Entry 8UZ2 (electron microscopy, 3.18 A resolution); this record covers chains A and H of the 9 polymer chains in the assembly.

[Chain A]
Name: Acetyl-coenzyme A carboxylase carboxyl transferase subunit alpha
Source organism: Escherichia coli
Notes: EC 2.1.3.15
UniProt: P0ABD5 (ACCA_ECOLI); numbering as in UniProt (aligned over 4-319)
Sequence (316 residues; numbered 4 to 319; the number before each row is that of its first residue):
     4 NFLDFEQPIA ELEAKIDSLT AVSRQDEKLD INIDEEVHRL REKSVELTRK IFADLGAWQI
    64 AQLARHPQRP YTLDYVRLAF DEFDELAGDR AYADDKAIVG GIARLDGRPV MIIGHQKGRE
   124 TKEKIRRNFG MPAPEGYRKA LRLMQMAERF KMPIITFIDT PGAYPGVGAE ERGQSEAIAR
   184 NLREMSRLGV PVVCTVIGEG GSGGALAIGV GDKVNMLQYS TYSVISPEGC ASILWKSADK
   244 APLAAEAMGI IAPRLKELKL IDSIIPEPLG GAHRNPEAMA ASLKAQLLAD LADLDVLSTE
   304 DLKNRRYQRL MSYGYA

[Chain H]
Name: Acetyl-coenzyme A carboxylase carboxyl transferase subunit beta
Source organism: Escherichia coli
Notes: EC 2.1.3.15
UniProt: P0A9Q5 (ACCD_ECOLI); numbering as in UniProt (aligned over 2-285)
Sequence (284 residues; row label = number of the first residue in the row):
     2 SWIERIKSNI TPTRKASIPE GVWTKCDSCG QVLYRAELER NLEVCPKCDH HMRMTARNRL
    62 HSLLDEGSLV ELGSELEPKD VLKFRDSKKY KDRLASAQKE TGEKDALVVM KGTLYGMPVV
   122 AAAFEFAFMG GSMGSVVGAR FVRAVEQALE DNCPLICFSA SGGARMQEAL MSLMQMAKTS
   182 AALAKMQERG LPYISVLTDP TMGGVSASFA MLGDLNIAEP KALIGFAGPR VIEQTVREKL
   242 PPGFQRSEFL IEKGAIDMIV RRPEMRLKLA SILAKLMNLP APNP
Not modelled in the structure: 2-22

[Chain A / chain H interface]
Contacting residue pairs - 91 pairs, chain A then chain H:
  A166(A) - F227(H)  hydrophobic
  P168(A) - A228(H)  hydrophobic
  P168(A) - I233(H)
  P168(A) - T236(H)
  G169(A) - V237(H)
  V170(A) - I233(H)  hydrophobic
  V170(A) - V237(H)
  V170(A) - L241(H)  hydrophobic
  V170(A) - P242(H)
  V170(A) - F245(H)  hydrophobic
  E173(A) - G226(H)
  E173(A) - F227(H)  hydrogen bond (side chain-backbone)
  E173(A) - A228(H)
  E173(A) - F245(H)
  E173(A) - Q246(H)
  E174(A) - F250(H)
  E174(A) - K254(H)
  Q177(A) - F227(H)
  S178(A) - S207(H)  hydrogen bond
  S178(A) - A208(H)
  S178(A) - M212(H)
  S178(A) - G226(H)
  S178(A) - F227(H)  hydrogen bond (side chain-backbone)
  I181(A) - A208(H)
  I181(A) - F227(H)  hydrophobic
  A182(A) - A208(H)  hydrogen bond (backbone-backbone)
  A182(A) - S209(H)
  A182(A) - L213(H)
  R183(A) - L213(H)
  L185(A) - M177(H)  hydrophobic
  L185(A) - S181(H)
  L185(A) - A208(H)
  R186(A) - S181(H)
  R186(A) - A185(H)
  R186(A) - Q188(H)
  R186(A) - L213(H)
  S189(A) - A182(H)
  R190(A) - A185(H)
  R190(A) - Q188(H)  hydrogen bond
  R190(A) - E189(H)
  S205(A) - F227(H)
  G206(A) - L174(H)
  L209(A) - L174(H)
  L209(A) - M175(H)  hydrophobic
  L209(A) - M177(H)  hydrophobic
  L209(A) - A178(H)
  V213(A) - A178(H)  hydrophobic
  Y225(A) - L171(H)
  Y225(A) - M175(H)  hydrophobic
  V227(A) - A165(H)  hydrophobic
  V227(A) - A170(H)  hydrophobic
  V227(A) - L174(H)  hydrophobic
  I228(A) - M167(H)  hydrophobic
  I236(A) - M167(H)  hydrophobic
  I236(A) - R231(H)
  L237(A) - D87(H)
  L237(A) - S88(H)  hydrogen bond (backbone-side chain)
  L237(A) - M167(H)  hydrophobic
  L237(A) - Q168(H)
  W238(A) - F85(H)  hydrophobic
  W238(A) - R86(H)
  W238(A) - D87(H)  hydrogen bond (side chain-backbone)
  A250(A) - F85(H)
  M251(A) - L83(H)
  M251(A) - F85(H)  hydrophobic
  M251(A) - A170(H)
  R257(A) - L83(H)
  L258(A) - L171(H)  hydrophobic
  L261(A) - M172(H)  hydrophobic
  L263(A) - L171(H)  hydrophobic
  Y310(A) - K186(H)
  L313(A) - K179(H)
  L313(A) - A182(H)  hydrophobic
  M314(A) - V143(H)  hydrophobic
  M314(A) - K179(H)
  M314(A) - A182(H)  hydrophobic
  M314(A) - A183(H)
  Y316(A) - M175(H)  hydrophobic
  Y316(A) - K179(H)  hydrogen bond (backbone-side chain)
  G317(A) - S136(H)
  G317(A) - M172(H)
  G317(A) - Q176(H)
  Y318(A) - K80(H)
  Y318(A) - V82(H)  hydrophobic
  Y318(A) - S136(H)  hydrogen bond (backbone-side chain)
  Y318(A) - V137(H)  hydrophobic
  Y318(A) - E169(H)  hydrogen bond
  Y318(A) - M172(H)  hydrophobic
  A319(A) - L77(H)
  A319(A) - S136(H)  hydrogen bond (backbone-side chain)
  A319(A) - A140(H)
Interface residues without a listed pair, chain A (42 interface residues in all): Y167, E179, S226, C233
Interface residues without a listed pair, chain H (55 interface residues in all): E78, P79, D81, S173, V232

[In short]
The interface between chain A and chain H involves 42 residues on one side and 55 on the other, with 11
hydrogen bonds. Among the polar pairs are E173(A)-F227(H), S178(A)-S207(H) and S178(A)-F227(H).
Here chain A is Acetyl-coenzyme A carboxylase carboxyl transferase subunit alpha and chain H is
Acetyl-coenzyme A carboxylase carboxyl transferase subunit beta, both from Escherichia coli. Entry 8UZ2 (E.
coli acetyl-CoA carboxylase, narrow helical local reconstruction, 3.18 Angstrom) was determined by electron
microscopy.
